3QFJ - chains D and E of the 5 polymer chains in the assembly; structure by X-ray diffraction, 2.29 A resolution.

# Chain D
Name: A6 alpha chain
Source organism: Homo sapiens
Chain sequence (200 residues; numbered 1 to 206; 6 numbers in that range are skipped by the numbering (no residue carries them; nothing is unmodelled there); the number before each row is that of its first residue):
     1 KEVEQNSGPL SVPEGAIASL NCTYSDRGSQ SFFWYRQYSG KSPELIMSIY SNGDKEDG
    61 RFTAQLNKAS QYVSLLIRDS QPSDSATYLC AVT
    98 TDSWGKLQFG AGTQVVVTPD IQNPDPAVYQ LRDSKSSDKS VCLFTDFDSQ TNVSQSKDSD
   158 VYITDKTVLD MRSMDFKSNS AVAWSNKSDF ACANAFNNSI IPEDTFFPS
Disulfide bonds: Cys22-Cys90, Cys139-Cys189

# Chain E
Name: A6 beta chain
Source organism: Homo sapiens
Chain sequence (245 residues; each row starts with the number of its first residue; note: 2 numbers in that range are skipped by the numbering (no residue carries them; nothing is unmodelled there)):
     1 NAGVTQTPKF QVLKTGQSMT LQCAQDMNHE YMSWYRQDPG MGLRLIHYSV GAGITDQGEV
    61 PNG
    65 YNVSRSTTED FPLRLLSAAP SQTSVYFCAS RPGLAGGRP
   105 EQYFGPGTRL TV
  116A T
   117 EDLKNVFPPE VAVFEPSEAE ISHTQKATLV CLATGFYPDH VELSWWVNGK EVHSGVSTDP
   177 QPLKEQPALN DSRYALSSRL RVSATFWQDP RNHFRCQVQF YGLSENDEWT QDRAKPVTQI
   237 VSAEAWGRAD
Disulfide bonds: Cys23-Cys92, Cys147-Cys212
Reported in the primary citation:
  - conformationally variable residues (loop rearrangement): Gly101

# Chain D / chain E interface
Residue-residue contacts (96):
  Ser31(D) - Pro103(E)
  Phe33(D) - Pro103(E)
  Tyr35(D) - Gln106(E)  hydrogen bond (side chain-backbone)
  Tyr35(D) - Phe108(E)  hydrophobic
  Gln37(D) - Gln37(E)  hydrogen bond
  Gln37(D) - Phe91(E)
  Ser39(D) - Pro176(E)
  Ser39(D) - Gln177(E)
  Gly40(D) - Arg113(E)  hydrogen bond (backbone-side chain)
  Lys41(D) - Phe91(E)
  Ser42(D) - Phe91(E)
  Ser42(D) - Gly109(E)  hydrogen bond (side chain-backbone)
  Ser42(D) - Pro110(E)
  Pro43(D) - Phe91(E)
  Pro43(D) - Phe108(E)
  Leu45(D) - Glu105(E)
  Leu45(D) - Tyr107(E)  hydrophobic
  Ser48(D) - Glu105(E)  hydrogen bond
  Tyr50(D) - Arg102(E)
  Tyr50(D) - Glu105(E)  hydrogen bond
  Thr93(D) - Arg95(E)
  Asp99(D) - Arg95(E)  hydrogen bond (backbone-side chain)
  Ser100(D) - Tyr31(E)
  Ser100(D) - Arg95(E)
  Ser100(D) - Gly97(E)
  Ser100(D) - Leu98(E)
  Trp101(D) - Tyr31(E)  hydrophobic
  Trp101(D) - Val50(E)
  Trp101(D) - Leu98(E)  hydrophobic
  Gly102(D) - Tyr31(E)
  Gly102(D) - Arg95(E)  hydrogen bond (backbone-side chain)
  Lys103(D) - Tyr31(E)
  Lys103(D) - Leu45(E)
  Lys103(D) - Tyr48(E)
  Leu104(D) - Arg95(E)
  Leu104(D) - Gln106(E)
  Phe106(D) - Tyr35(E)
  Phe106(D) - Gln106(E)
  Phe106(D) - Phe108(E)  hydrophobic
  Asp122(D) - His139(E)  salt bridge
  Tyr126(D) - Ser133(E)
  Tyr126(D) - Glu136(E)
  Tyr126(D) - His139(E)
  Tyr126(D) - Thr140(E)
  Gln127(D) - Ser133(E)
  Leu128(D) - Phe130(E)
  Leu128(D) - Glu131(E)
  Leu128(D) - Ser133(E)
  Leu128(D) - Thr144(E)
  Leu128(D) - Val146(E)  hydrophobic
  Arg129(D) - Phe130(E)
  Arg129(D) - Glu131(E)  hydrogen bond (backbone-backbone)
  Asp130(D) - Val129(E)
  Asp130(D) - Phe130(E)
  Ser131(D) - Val129(E)  hydrogen bond (side chain-backbone)
  Ser131(D) - Glu131(E)  hydrogen bond
  Ser134(D) - Ala128(E)
  Lys136(D) - Phe130(E)
  Lys136(D) - Thr150(E)  hydrogen bond
  Val138(D) - Phe130(E)  hydrophobic
  Val138(D) - Val146(E)  hydrophobic
  Val138(D) - Leu148(E)  hydrophobic
  Leu140(D) - Thr144(E)
  Thr142(D) - Arg197(E)
  Asp143(D) - Thr140(E)
  Asp143(D) - Arg197(E)  salt bridge
  Tyr159(D) - Glu181(E)
  Thr161(D) - Asp175(E)
  Thr161(D) - Ser193(E)
  Thr164(D) - Ser173(E)
  Thr164(D) - Thr174(E)
  Thr164(D) - Pro176(E)
  Thr164(D) - Arg195(E)  hydrogen bond
  Val165(D) - Ser173(E)
  Leu166(D) - Gly171(E)
  Leu166(D) - Val172(E)
  Leu166(D) - Ser173(E)
  Leu166(D) - Arg195(E)
  Leu166(D) - Arg197(E)
  Asp167(D) - Ser170(E)
  Asp167(D) - Gly171(E)
  Met168(D) - Ser170(E)
  Met168(D) - Arg197(E)
  Met168(D) - Val198(E)
  Arg169(D) - His169(E)
  Arg169(D) - Ser170(E)
  Phe173(D) - Lys142(E)
  Phe173(D) - Arg197(E)
  Ser175(D) - Arg197(E)  hydrogen bond
  Ser177(D) - Arg195(E)  hydrogen bond
  Val179(D) - Arg195(E)
  Trp181(D) - Leu148(E)  hydrophobic
  Trp181(D) - Leu179(E)  hydrophobic
  Trp181(D) - Ala191(E)  hydrophobic
  Phe203(D) - His139(E)
  Pro205(D) - Ala135(E)  hydrophobic
Interface residues without a listed pair, chain D (52 interface residues in all): Ile160, Asp162, Met171, Ala178
Interface residues without a listed pair, chain E (55 interface residues in all): Leu43, Pro132, Gln182, Ser199, Glu240, Ala241

# In short
The interface between chain D and chain E involves 52 residues on one side and 55 on the other; the contacts
include 15 hydrogen bonds and 2 salt bridges. Polar contacts include Asp122(D)-His139(E), Asp143(D)-Arg197(E)
and Tyr35(D)-Gln106(E). From the paper: conformational variability at Gly101(E).
Chain D is A6 alpha chain and chain E is A6 beta chain, both from Homo sapiens; the structure, The complex
between TCR A6 and human Class I MHC HLA-A2 with the modified TAX (Y5F) ..., was determined by X-ray
diffraction together with 3QH3 from the same study.
